Entry 5HCA (X-ray diffraction, 2.15 A resolution); this record covers chain C.

[Chain C]
Molecule: Calreticulin
From: Entamoeba histolytica HM-1:IMSS
UniProtKB: F2VN92 (F2VN92_ENTHI); the construct has insertions or renumbered stretches relative to UniProt, so the offset changes along the chain: 13-203 = UniProt 11-201; 289-360 = UniProt 286-357
Chain sequence (274 residues; each row starts with the number of its first residue; note: 82 numbers in that range are skipped by the numbering (no residue carries them; nothing is unmodelled there)):
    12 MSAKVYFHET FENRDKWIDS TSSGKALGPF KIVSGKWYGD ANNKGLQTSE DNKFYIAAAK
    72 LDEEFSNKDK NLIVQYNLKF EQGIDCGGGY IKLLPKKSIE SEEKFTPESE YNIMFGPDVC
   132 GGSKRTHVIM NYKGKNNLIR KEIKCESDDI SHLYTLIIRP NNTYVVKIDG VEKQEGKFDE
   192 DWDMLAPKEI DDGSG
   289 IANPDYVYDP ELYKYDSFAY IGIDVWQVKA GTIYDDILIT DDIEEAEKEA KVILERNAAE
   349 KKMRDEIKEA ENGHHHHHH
Unresolved in the structure: 12-13, 361-367
Construct notes: initiating methionine (12); linker (204-206); expression tag (361-367)
Disulfides: Cys97-Cys131
Metal / ion sites: Ca2+: Thr21, Asn54, Lys55, Asp323
Reported in the primary citation:
  - conformationally variable residues (domain motion, helix shift, loop rearrangement, register shift): Gly132, Leu149, Asp190, Asp194, Met195, Ile201, Ile289, Tyr296
  - contacts within the chain: Lys144-Asp297, Met195-Asn291 (hydrogen bond), Asn148-Leu196 (hydrogen bond), Ile150-Leu196 (hydrophobic contact), Ala197-Glu200 (hydrogen bond), Asn173-Tyr296 (hydrogen bond), Glu299-Lys302
  - binding site for chloride ion: His138, Val139
  - binding site for beta-D-glucopyranose: Lys103, Tyr122

[Summary]
Thr21, Asn54, Lys55 and Asp323 form the Ca2+ site. From the paper: a binding site for chloride ion at His138
and Val139; a binding site for beta-D-glucopyranose at Lys103 and Tyr122.
Chain C is Calreticulin (Entamoeba histolytica HM-1:IMSS); the structure, Globular Domain of the Entamoeba
histolytica calreticulin in complex with glucose, was determined by X-ray diffraction, deposited together with
5HCF and 5LK5.
